8HD8 - chains A and C; structure by X-ray diffraction, 2.40 A resolution.

[Chain A]
Name: Transmembrane protease serine 2 catalytic chain
Organism: Homo sapiens
Reference sequence: O15393 (TMPS2_HUMAN); residues 109-254 here = UniProt positions 109-254
Sequence (146 residues; numbered 109 to 254; the number before each row is that of its first residue):
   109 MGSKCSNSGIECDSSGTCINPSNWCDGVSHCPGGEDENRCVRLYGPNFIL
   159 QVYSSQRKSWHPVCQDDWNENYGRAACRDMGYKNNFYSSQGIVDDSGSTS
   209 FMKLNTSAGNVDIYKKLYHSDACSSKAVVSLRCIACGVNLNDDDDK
Disordered / not traced: 109-116, 123-125, 217-218, 251-254
Disulfides: Cys-120/Cys-139, Cys-133/Cys-148, Cys-172/Cys-231, Cys-185/Cys-241
Differences from the reference sequence: engineered mutation Asp-250 (Ser in O15393), Asp-251 (Ser in O15393), Asp-252 (Arg in O15393), Asp-253 (Gln in O15393), Lys-254 (Ser in O15393)
Bound ions: Ca2+: Asn-131, Asp-134, Val-136, Asp-144, Glu-145
UniProt features mapped onto this chain:
  - binding site (Ca(2+)): Asn-131, Asp-134, Val-136, Asp-144, Glu-145
  - glycosylation (N-linked (GlcNAc...) asparagine): Asn-213, Asn-249

[Chain C]
Name: Transmembrane protease serine 2 catalytic chain
Organism: Homo sapiens
Reference sequence: O15393 (TMPS2_HUMAN); residue numbers follow UniProt; this construct covers 256-492
Sequence (249 residues; each row starts with the number of its first residue):
   256 IVGGESALPGAWPWQVSLHVQNVHVCGGSIITPEWIVTAAHCVEKPLNNP
   306 WHWTAFAGILRQSFMFYGAGYQVEKVISHPNYDSKTKNNDIALMKLQKPL
   356 TFNDLVKPVCLPNPGMMLQPEQLCWISGWGATEEKGKTSEVLNAAKVLLI
   406 ETQRCNSRYVYDNLITPAMICAGFLQGNVDSCQGDSGGPLVTSKNNIWWL
   456 IGDTSWGSGCAKAYRPGVYGNVMVFTDWIYRQMRADGEFVEHHHHHHHH
Disordered / not traced: 496-504
Disulfides: Cys-281/Cys-297, Cys-410/Cys-426, Cys-437/Cys-465
Glycans and other covalent adducts: 4-carbamimidamidobenzoic acid (GBS) linked to Ser-441
Differences from the reference sequence: expression tag (493-504)
Residues lining bound ligands: 4-carbamimidamidobenzoic acid (GBS): His-296, Tyr-416, Asp-435, Ser-436, Cys-437, Gln-438, Gly-439, Asp-440, Thr-459, Ser-460, Trp-461, Gly-462, Ser-463, Gly-464, Cys-465, Ala-466, Arg-470, Pro-471, Gly-472
UniProt features mapped onto this chain:
  - active site (Charge relay system): His-296, Asp-345, Ser-441
  - mutagenesis: Arg-316 (R316A: No effect on catalytic activity or HKU1-CoV viral entry), Lys-340 (K340D: No effect on HKU1-CoV viral entry), Thr-341 (T341A/S: No effect on catalytic activity or HKU1-CoV viral entry), Arg-409 (R409A/T: No effect on catalytic activity. Reduces HKU1-CoV viral entry), Ser-412 (S412A/N: No effect on catalytic activity. Reduces HKU1-CoV viral entry), Arg-413 (R413A/K/V: No effect on catalytic activity. Reduces HKU1-CoV viral entry), Tyr-414 (Y414A/S/L/R: No effect on catalytic activity. Almost abolishes S protein-binding and HKU1-CoV viral entry), Val-415 (V415I: No effect on HKU1-CoV viral entry), Tyr-416 (Y416A: No effect on catalytic activity. Almost abolishes HKU1-CoV viral entry), Asp-417 (D417A/N: No effect on catalytic activity. Almost abolishes HKU1-CoV viral entry), Leu-419 (L419R/A/M: No effect on catalytic activity. Abolishes HKU1-CoV viral entry), Leu-430 (L430R: No effect on catalytic activity. Abolishes HKU1-CoV viral entry), 9 further mutagenesis entries in UniProt

[Interface between chain A and chain C]
Residue-residue contacts (58):
  Glu-143(A) / Arg-486(C)  hydrogen bond (backbone-side chain)
  Glu-145(A) / Arg-489(C)
  Asn-146(A) / Arg-486(C)  hydrogen bond
  Asn-146(A) / Arg-489(C)  hydrogen bond (backbone-side chain)
  Arg-147(A) / Asp-482(C)  salt bridge
  Arg-147(A) / Tyr-485(C)
  Arg-147(A) / Arg-486(C)
  Arg-150(A) / Pro-369(C)
  Leu-151(A) / Asn-368(C)
  Leu-151(A) / Pro-369(C)
  Tyr-152(A) / Pro-369(C)
  Tyr-152(A) / Gly-370(C)
  Gly-153(A) / Asn-368(C)  hydrogen bond (backbone-side chain)
  Gly-153(A) / Pro-369(C)  hydrogen bond (backbone-backbone)
  Gly-153(A) / Gly-370(C)
  Pro-154(A) / Gly-370(C)
  Pro-154(A) / Met-371(C)  hydrophobic
  Pro-154(A) / Asn-450(C)  hydrogen bond (backbone-side chain)
  Pro-154(A) / Trp-454(C)  hydrophobic
  Asn-155(A) / Asn-450(C)  hydrogen bond
  Phe-156(A) / Asn-368(C)
  Phe-156(A) / Ile-452(C)  hydrophobic
  Phe-156(A) / Trp-454(C)  hydrophobic
  Asp-187(A) / Arg-489(C)  salt bridge
  Met-188(A) / Tyr-485(C)
  Gly-189(A) / Met-488(C)
  Gly-189(A) / Arg-489(C)
  Tyr-190(A) / Leu-366(C)
  Tyr-190(A) / Tyr-485(C)
  Lys-191(A) / Glu-289(C)  salt bridge
  Lys-191(A) / Gly-492(C)
  Arg-240(A) / Cys-365(C)
  Arg-240(A) / Ile-452(C)
  Ile-242(A) / Ile-286(C)
  Ile-242(A) / Thr-287(C)
  Ile-242(A) / Pro-288(C)
  Ala-243(A) / Pro-363(C)
  Cys-244(A) / Pro-363(C)
  Cys-244(A) / Val-364(C)
  Cys-244(A) / Cys-365(C)  disulfide
  Gly-245(A) / Pro-363(C)  hydrogen bond (backbone-backbone)
  Gly-245(A) / Val-364(C)
  Gly-245(A) / Cys-365(C)
  Gly-245(A) / Ile-452(C)
  Gly-245(A) / Trp-453(C)  hydrogen bond (backbone-backbone)
  Val-246(A) / Pro-268(C)
  Val-246(A) / Trp-269(C)
  Val-246(A) / Lys-362(C)
  Asn-247(A) / Gly-265(C)
  Asn-247(A) / Ala-266(C)  hydrogen bond (side chain-backbone)
  Asn-247(A) / Trp-267(C)
  Asn-247(A) / Pro-268(C)
  Asn-247(A) / Trp-269(C)
  Asn-247(A) / Trp-453(C)  hydrogen bond
  Leu-248(A) / Pro-264(C)
  Leu-248(A) / Gly-265(C)  hydrogen bond (backbone-backbone)
  Leu-248(A) / Ala-266(C)
  Asp-250(A) / Asn-451(C)
Also at the interface, not in a pair above, chain A (28 interface residues in all): Trp-132, Arg-186, Asn-193
Also at the interface, not in a pair above, chain C (33 interface residues in all): Leu-263, Lys-449, Asp-491
Disulfides between the chains: Cys-244(A)/Cys-365(C)

[Summary]
28 residues of chain A and 33 residues of chain C are in contact, with 1 disulfide bond, 12 hydrogen bonds and
3 salt bridges. Polar pairs include Arg-147(A)/Asp-482(C), Asp-187(A)/Arg-489(C) and Lys-191(A)/Glu-289(C).
Covalently linked 4-carbamimidamidobenzoic acid: at Ser-441(C).
Chain A is Transmembrane protease serine 2 catalytic chain and chain C is Transmembrane protease serine 2
catalytic chain, both from Homo sapiens; the structure, Crystal structure of TMPRSS2 in complex with 212-148,
was determined by X-ray diffraction, deposited together with 7XYD, 7Y0E and 7Y0F.
